8BI3 - chains BBB and CCC of the 4 polymer chains in the assembly; structure by X-ray diffraction, 1.45 A resolution.

Chain BBB:
Protein: Isoaspartyl peptidase subunit beta
Source organism: Escherichia coli K-12
UniProt: P37595 (IAAA_ECOLI); residue numbers follow UniProt; this construct covers 179-321
Sequence (143 residues; row label = number of the first residue in the row):
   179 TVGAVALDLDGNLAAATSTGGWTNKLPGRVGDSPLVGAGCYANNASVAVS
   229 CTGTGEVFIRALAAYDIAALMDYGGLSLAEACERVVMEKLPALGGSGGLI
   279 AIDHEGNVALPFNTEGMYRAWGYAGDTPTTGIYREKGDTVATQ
Disordered / not traced: 314-321
Construct notes: engineered mutation Trp-200 (Met in P37595)
Metal / ion sites: Ca2+: Asp-188 (shared with 1 residue of chain DDD)
Curated features (UniProtKB/Swiss-Prot):
  - active site: Thr-179 (Nucleophile)
  - binding site (substrate): Arg-207 to Asp-210, Thr-230 to Gly-233
  - mutagenesis: Thr-179 (T179A: Catalytically inactive)
Reported in the primary citation:
  - mutagenesis - M200W: decreased stability
  - mutagenesis - M200W: unchanged catalytic activity on L-Asn
  - conformationally variable residues (order/disorder transition, side-chain flip): Trp-200, Arg-207
  - contacts within the chain: Trp-200/Thr-232, Gly-199/Trp-200
  - catalytic residues: Thr-197, Thr-230 (citing earlier work)

Chain CCC:
Protein: Isoaspartyl peptidase subunit alpha
Source organism: Escherichia coli K-12
UniProt: P37595 (IAAA_ECOLI); residues 2-178 here = UniProt positions 2-178
Sequence (178 residues; row label = number of the first residue in the row):
     1 MGKAVIAIHGGAGAISRAQMSLQQELRYIEALSAIVETGQKMLEAGESAL
    51 DVVTEAVRLLEECPLFNAGIGAVFTRDETHELDACVMDGNTLKAGAVAGV
   101 SHLRNPVLAARLVMEQSPHVMMIGEGAENFAFARGMERVSPEIFSTSLRY
   151 EQLLAARKEGATVLDHSGAPLDEKQKMG
Disordered / not traced: 1-2, 160-178
Construct notes: initiating methionine (1)
Metal / ion sites: Ca2+: Asp-51 (shared with 1 residue of chain AAA); Na+: Leu-60, Glu-61, Cys-63, Phe-66, Ala-68, Ile-70
Curated features (UniProtKB/Swiss-Prot):
  - site: Gly-178 (Cleavage)

Chain BBB / chain CCC interface:
Contacting residue pairs (22; chain BBB residue first):
  Leu-204(BBB) with His-119(CCC); Met-122(CCC), hydrophobic; Phe-130(CCC), hydrophobic
  Pro-205(BBB) with Met-122(CCC); Gly-126(CCC)
  Gly-206(BBB) with Met-121(CCC); Met-122(CCC); Ile-123(CCC), hydrogen bond (backbone-backbone)
  Arg-207(BBB) with His-119(CCC), hydrogen bond; Met-121(CCC); Met-122(CCC)
  Val-208(BBB) with Met-121(CCC), hydrogen bond (backbone-backbone); Ile-123(CCC), hydrophobic
  Glu-234(BBB) with Pro-118(CCC); His-119(CCC), salt bridge; Val-120(CCC)
  Ile-237(BBB) with Val-120(CCC), hydrophobic
  Arg-238(BBB) with Met-87(CCC); Thr-91(CCC), hydrogen bond (side chain-backbone); Leu-92(CCC), hydrogen bond (side chain-backbone); Lys-93(CCC); Val-120(CCC)
Also at the interface, not in a pair above, chain BBB (10 interface residues in all): Leu-213, Leu-271

Overview:
Chain BBB and chain CCC form an interface of 10 and 12 residues respectively, with 5 hydrogen bonds and 1 salt
bridge. Polar contacts include Glu-234(BBB)/His-119(CCC), Arg-207(BBB)/His-119(CCC) and
Arg-238(BBB)/Thr-91(CCC). The paper reports catalytic residues Thr-197(BBB) and Thr-230(BBB); M200W of chain
BBB reduces stability.
Here chain BBB is Isoaspartyl peptidase subunit beta and chain CCC is Isoaspartyl peptidase subunit alpha,
both from Escherichia coli K-12. Entry 8BI3 (Structure of E. coli Class 2 L-asparaginase EcAIII, mutant M200W
(crystal M200W#1)) was determined by X-ray diffraction together with 8BKF, 8BP9, 8BQO, 8C0I and 8C23 from the
same study.
